PDB entry 6ZWM | electron microscopy, 3.20 A resolution | chains B and F of the 8 polymer chains in the assembly

[Chain B]
Molecule: Serine/threonine-protein kinase mTOR
From: Homo sapiens
Notes: EC 2.7.11.1
UniProtKB: P42345 (MTOR_HUMAN); residue numbers follow UniProt; this construct covers 1-2549
Amino-acid sequence (2549 residues; row label = number of the first residue in the row):
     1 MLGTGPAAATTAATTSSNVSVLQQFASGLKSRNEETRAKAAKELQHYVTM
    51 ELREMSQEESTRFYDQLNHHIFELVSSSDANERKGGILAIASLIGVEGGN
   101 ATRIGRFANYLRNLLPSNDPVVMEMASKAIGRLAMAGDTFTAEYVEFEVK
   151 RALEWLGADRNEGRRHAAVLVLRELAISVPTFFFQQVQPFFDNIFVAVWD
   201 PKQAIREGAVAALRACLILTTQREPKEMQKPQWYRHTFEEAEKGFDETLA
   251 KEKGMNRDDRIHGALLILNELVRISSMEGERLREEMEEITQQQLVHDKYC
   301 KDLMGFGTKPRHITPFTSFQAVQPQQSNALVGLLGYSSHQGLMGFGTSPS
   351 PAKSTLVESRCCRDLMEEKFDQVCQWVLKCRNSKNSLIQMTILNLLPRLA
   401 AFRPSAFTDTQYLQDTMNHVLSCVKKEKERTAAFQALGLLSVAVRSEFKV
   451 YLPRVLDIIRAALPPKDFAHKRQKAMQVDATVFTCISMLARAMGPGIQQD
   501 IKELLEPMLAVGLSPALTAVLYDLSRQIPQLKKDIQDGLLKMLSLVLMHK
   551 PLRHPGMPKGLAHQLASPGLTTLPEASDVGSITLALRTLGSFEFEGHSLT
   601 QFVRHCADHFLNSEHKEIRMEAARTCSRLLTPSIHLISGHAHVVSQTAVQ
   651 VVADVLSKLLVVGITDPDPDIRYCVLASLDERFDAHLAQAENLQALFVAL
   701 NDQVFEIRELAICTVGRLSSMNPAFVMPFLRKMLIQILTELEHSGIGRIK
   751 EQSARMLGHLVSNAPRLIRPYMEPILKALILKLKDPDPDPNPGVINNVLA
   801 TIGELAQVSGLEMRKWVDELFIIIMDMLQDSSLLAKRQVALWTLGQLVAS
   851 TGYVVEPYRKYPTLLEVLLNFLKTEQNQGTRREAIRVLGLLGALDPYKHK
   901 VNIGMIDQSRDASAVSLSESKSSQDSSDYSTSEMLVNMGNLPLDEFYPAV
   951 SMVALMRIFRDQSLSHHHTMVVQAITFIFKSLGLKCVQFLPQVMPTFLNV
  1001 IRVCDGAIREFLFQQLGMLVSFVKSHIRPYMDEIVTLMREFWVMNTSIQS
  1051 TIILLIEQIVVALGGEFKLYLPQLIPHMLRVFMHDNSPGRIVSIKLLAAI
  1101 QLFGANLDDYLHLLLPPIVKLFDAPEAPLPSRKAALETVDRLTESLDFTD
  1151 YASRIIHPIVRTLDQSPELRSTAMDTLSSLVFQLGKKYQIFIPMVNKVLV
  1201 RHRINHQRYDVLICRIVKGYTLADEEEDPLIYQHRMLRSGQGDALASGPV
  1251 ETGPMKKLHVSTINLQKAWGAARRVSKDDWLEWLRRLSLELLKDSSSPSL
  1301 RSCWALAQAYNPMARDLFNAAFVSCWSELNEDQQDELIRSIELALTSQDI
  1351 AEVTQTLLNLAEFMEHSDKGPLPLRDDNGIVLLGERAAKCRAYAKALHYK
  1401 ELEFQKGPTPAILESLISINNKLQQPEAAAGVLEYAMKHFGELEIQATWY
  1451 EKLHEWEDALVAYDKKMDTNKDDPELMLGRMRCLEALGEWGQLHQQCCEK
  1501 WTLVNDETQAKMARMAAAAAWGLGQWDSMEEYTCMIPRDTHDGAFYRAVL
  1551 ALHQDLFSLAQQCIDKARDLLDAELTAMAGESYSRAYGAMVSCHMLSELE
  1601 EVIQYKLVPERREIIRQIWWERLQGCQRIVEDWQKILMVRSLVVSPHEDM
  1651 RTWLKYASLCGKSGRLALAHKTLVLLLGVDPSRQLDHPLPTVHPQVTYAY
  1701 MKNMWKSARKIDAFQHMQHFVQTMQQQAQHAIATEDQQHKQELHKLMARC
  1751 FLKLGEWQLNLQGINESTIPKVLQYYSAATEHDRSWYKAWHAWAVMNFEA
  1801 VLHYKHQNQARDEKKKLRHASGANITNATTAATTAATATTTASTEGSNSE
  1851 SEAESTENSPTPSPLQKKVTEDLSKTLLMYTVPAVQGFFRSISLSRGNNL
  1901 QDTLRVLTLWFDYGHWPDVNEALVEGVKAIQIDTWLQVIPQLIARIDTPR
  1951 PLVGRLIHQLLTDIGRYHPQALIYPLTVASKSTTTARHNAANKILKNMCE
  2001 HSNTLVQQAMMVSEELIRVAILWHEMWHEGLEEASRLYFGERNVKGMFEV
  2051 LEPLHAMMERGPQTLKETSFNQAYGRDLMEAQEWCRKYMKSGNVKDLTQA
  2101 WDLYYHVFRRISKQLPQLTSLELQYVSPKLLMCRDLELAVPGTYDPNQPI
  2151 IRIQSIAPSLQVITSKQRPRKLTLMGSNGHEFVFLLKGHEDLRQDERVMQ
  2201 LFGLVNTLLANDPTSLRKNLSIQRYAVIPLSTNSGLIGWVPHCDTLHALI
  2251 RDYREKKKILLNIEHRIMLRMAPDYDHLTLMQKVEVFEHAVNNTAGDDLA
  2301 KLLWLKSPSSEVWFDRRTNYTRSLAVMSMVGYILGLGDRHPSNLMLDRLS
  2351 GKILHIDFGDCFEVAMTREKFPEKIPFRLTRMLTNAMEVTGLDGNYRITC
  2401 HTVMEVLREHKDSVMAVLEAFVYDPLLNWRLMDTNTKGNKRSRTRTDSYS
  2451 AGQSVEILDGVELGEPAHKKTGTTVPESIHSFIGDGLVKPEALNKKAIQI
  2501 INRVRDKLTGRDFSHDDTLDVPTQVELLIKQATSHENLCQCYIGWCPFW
Disordered / not traced: 1-16, 31-36, 54-59, 75-81, 157-161, 224-232, 247-257, 290-355, 381-385, 405-409, 467-477, 492-496, 550-577, 596-598, 634-643, 787-790, 904-926, 1239-1262, 1811-1872, 2434-2491
Ligand contacts:
  - ATP-gamma-S (AGS; phosphothiophosphoric acid-adenylate ester): I2163, S2165, K2166, Q2167, P2169, L2185, K2187, E2190, Y2225, I2237, G2238, W2239, V2240, T2245, S2342, N2343, M2345, I2356, D2357
  - inositol hexakisphosphate (IHP): R1628, K1655, S1658, K1662, Y1698, K1702, R1749, K1753, W1786
Swiss-Prot annotation at these positions:
  - region: V2162 to R2168 (G-loop), K2258 to G2296 (Interaction with MLST8), G2335 to N2343 (Catalytic loop), H2355 to T2380 (Activation loop)
  - binding site (1D-myo-inositol hexakisphosphate): K1662, K1702, R1749
  - binding site (ATP): S2165, Q2167, L2185, K2187, E2190, Y2225, G2238, W2239, V2240, T2245, M2345, I2356
  - binding site (Mg(2+)): N2343, D2357
  - modified residue: M1 (N-acetylmethionine), S567 (Phosphoserine), T1162 (Phosphothreonine), K1218 (N6-acetyllysine), S1261 (Phosphoserine), S2159 (Phosphoserine), T2164 (Phosphothreonine), T2173 (Phosphothreonine), T2446 (Phosphothreonine), S2448 (Phosphoserine), S2478 (Phosphoserine), S2481 (Phosphoserine)
  - cross-link: K2066 (Glycyl lysine isopeptide (Lys-Gly) (interchain with G-Cter in ubiquitin))
  - natural variant: A8 (A8S: In a lung large cell carcinoma sample), M135 (M135T: In a metastatic melanoma sample), R624 (R624H: In FCORD2; uncertain significance), D1376 (D1376E: Found in a patient with focal epilepsy; uncertain significance), Y1450 (Y1450D: In FCORD2), W1456 (W1456G: In FCORD2), A1459 (A1459D: In FCORD2; A1459S: In FCORD2; uncertain significance), L1460 (L1460P: In FCORD2), C1483 (C1483R: In FCORD2), W1490 (W1490R: In SKS), M1595 (M1595I: In SKS), R1709 (R1709H: In FCORD2; uncertain significance), 13 further natural variant entries in UniProt
  - mutagenesis: K2066 (K2066R: Complete loss ubiquitination by the SCF(FBXO22) complex), S2159 (S2159A: Reduces mTORC1-associated S-2481 autophosphorylation; when associated with A-2164. Reduced activity of the mTORC1 complex; S2159D: Mimics phosphorylation ...), T2164 (T2164A: Reduces mTORC1-associated S-2481 autophosphorylation; when associated with A-2159; T2164E: Stronger phosphorylation of RPS6KB1; when associated with D-2159), T2173 (T2173A: Increased mTOR kinase activity), H2340 (H2340A: Barely detectable kinase activity), D2357 (D2357E: Kinase-dead mutant, loss of interaction with TM4SF5 and loss of lysosome membrane localization; when associated with I-2364), V2364 (V2364I: Kinase-dead mutant, loss of interaction with TM4SF5 and loss of lysosome membrane localization; when associated with E-2357)
What the authors report for this chain:
  - binding site for inositol hexakisphosphate: R1628, K1655, K1662, K1753

[Chain F]
Molecule: Rapamycin-insensitive companion of mTOR
From: Homo sapiens
UniProtKB: Q6R327 (RICTR_HUMAN); numbering as in UniProt (aligned over 1-1708)
Amino-acid sequence (1708 residues; row label = number of the first residue in the row):
     1 MAAIGRGRSLKNLRVRGRNDSGEENVPLDLTREPSDNLREILQNVARLQG
    51 VSNMRKLGHLNNFTKLLCDIGHSEEKLGFHYEDIIICLRLALLNEAKEVR
   101 AAGLRALRYLIQDSSILQKVLKLKVDYLIARCIDIQQSNEVERTQALRLV
   151 RKMITVNASLFPSSVTNSLIAVGNDGLQERDRMVRACIAIICELALQNPE
   201 VVALRGGLNTILKNVIDCQLSRINEALITTILHLLNHPKTRQYVRADVEL
   251 ERILAPYTDFHYRHSPDTAEGQLKEDREARFLASKMGIIATFRSWAGIIN
   301 LCKPGNSGIQSLIGVLCIPNMEIRRGLLEVLYDIFRLPLPVVTEEFIEAL
   351 LSVDPGRFQDSWRLSDGFVAAEAKTILPHRARSRPDLMDNYLALILSAFI
   401 RNGLLEGLVEVITNSDDHISVRATILLGELLHMANTILPHSHSHHLHCLP
   451 TLMNMAASFDIPKEKRLRASAALNCLKRFHEMKKRGPKPYSLHLDHIIQK
   501 AIATHQKRDQYLRVQKDIFILKDTEEALLINLRDSQVLQHKENLEWNWNL
   551 IGTILKWPNVNLRNYKDEQLHRFVRRLLYFYKPSSKLYANLDLDFAKAKQ
   601 LTVVGCQFTEFLLESEEDGQGYLEDLVKDIVQWLNASSGMKPERSLQNNG
   651 LLTTLSQHYFLFIGTLSCHPHGVKMLEKCSVFQCLLNLCSLKNQDHLLKL
   701 TVSSLDYSRDGLARVILSKILTAATDACRLYATKHLRVLLRANVEFFNNW
   751 GIELLVTQLHDKNKTISSEALDILDEACEDKANLHALIQMKPALSHLGDK
   801 GLLLLLRFLSIPKGFSYLNERGYVAKQLEKWHREYNSKYVDLIEEQLNEA
   851 LTTYRKPVDGDNYVRRSNQRLQRPHVYLPIHLYGQLVHHKTGCHLLEVQN
   901 IITELCRNVRTPDLDKWEEIKKLKASLWALGNIGSSNWGLNLLQEENVIP
   951 DILKLAKQCEVLSIRGTCVYVLGLIAKTKQGCDILKCHNWDAVRHSRKHL
  1001 WPVVPDDVEQLCNELSSIPSTLSLNSESTSSRHNSESESVPSSMFILEDD
  1051 RFGSSSTSTFFLDINEDTEPTFYDRSGPIKDKNSFPFFASSKLVKNRILN
  1101 SLTLPNKKHRSSSDPKGGKLSSESKTSNRRIRTLTEPSVDFNHSDDFTPI
  1151 STVQKTLQLETSFMGNKHIEDTGSTPSIGENDLKFTKNFGTENHRENTSR
  1201 ERLVVESSTSSHMKIRSQSFNTDTTTSGISSMSSSPSRETVGVDATTMDT
  1251 DCGSMSTVVSTKTIKTSHYLTPQSNHLSLSKSNSVSLVPPGSSHTLPRRA
  1301 QSLKAPSIATIKSLADCNFSYTSSRDAFGYATLKRLQQQRMHPSLSHSEA
  1351 LASPAKDVLFTDTITMKANSFESRLTPSRFMKALSYASLDKEDLLSPINQ
  1401 NTLQRSSSVRSMVSSATYGGSDDYIGLALPVDINDIFQVKDIPYFQTKNI
  1451 PPHDDRGARAFAHDAGGLPSGTGGLVKNSFHLLRQQMSLTEIMNSIHSDA
  1501 SLFLESTEDTGLQEHTDDNCLYCVCIEILGFQPSNQLSAICSHSDFQDIP
  1551 YSDWCEQTIHNPLEVVPSKFSGISGCSDGVSQEGSASSTKSTELLLGVKT
  1601 IPDDTPMCRILLRKEVLRLVINLSSSVSTKCHETGLLTIKEKYPQTFDDI
  1651 CLYSEVSHLLSHCTFRLPCRRFIQELFQDVQFLQMHEEAEAVLATPPKQP
  1701 IVDTSAES
Disordered / not traced: 1-24, 511-519, 858-871, 1006-1422, 1449-1478, 1495-1509, 1539-1606, 1695-1708
Ion coordination: Zn2+: H1515, C1520, C1523, C1651
Ligand contacts:
  - acetyl group (ACE): R293, W295, Y391, L847, L851, Y970
  - ATP-gamma-S (AGS; phosphothiophosphoric acid-adenylate ester): K541, N543, W546, R572, R575, R576, Y579, L587
Swiss-Prot annotation at these positions:
  - binding site (ATP): N543, R572, R576
  - binding site (Zn(2+)): H1515, C1520, C1523, C1651
  - modified residue: S21 (Phosphoserine), S35 (Phosphoserine), S265 (Phosphoserine), K1092 (N6-acetyllysine), K1095 (N6-acetyllysine), T1103 (Phosphothreonine), K1116 (N6-acetyllysine), K1119 (N6-acetyllysine), K1125 (N6-acetyllysine), T1135 (Phosphothreonine), S1138 (Phosphoserine), S1162 (Phosphoserine), S1219 (Phosphoserine), S1235 (Phosphoserine), T1271 (Phosphothreonine), S1274 (Phosphoserine), S1278 (Phosphoserine), S1282 (Phosphoserine), S1284 (Phosphoserine), T1295 (Phosphothreonine) and 16 more in UniProt
  - cross-link: K274 (Glycyl lysine isopeptide (Lys-Gly) (interchain with G-Cter in ubiquitin))
  - mutagenesis: K274 (K274G: Abolishes deubiquitination by USP9X and increases interaction with MTOR. No effect on interaction with SIN1), K1080 to K1082 (In M1; does not affect acetylation), K1092 to K1095 (In M2; decreased acetylation and activity of the mTORC2 complex), K1107 to K1108 (In M3; does not affect acetylation), K1116 to K1125 (In M4; decreased acetylation and activity of the mTORC2 complex), T1135 (T1135A: Impaired phosphorylation by RPS6KB1, leading to increased activity of the mTORC2 complex), S1235 (S1235A: Impaired phosphorylation by GSK3B in response to stress, leading to increased mTORC2 activity; S1235D: Mimics phosphorylation; decreased activity of mTORC2), T1695 (T1695G: Reduced GSK3-mediated phosphorylation, reduced interaction with FBXW7, reduced FBXW7-mediated ubiquitination and increased stability)
What the authors report for this chain:
  - binding site for ATP-gamma-S: K541, N543, R572, R575, R576
  - mutagenesis - R572E/R575E/R576E: abolished binding to ATP-gamma-S

[How chain B and chain F interact]
Contacting residue pairs (102; chain B residue first):
  R1028(B) - E464(F)  salt bridge
  D1032(B) - K463(F)  salt bridge
  K1068(B) - L467(F)
  L1069(B) - K463(F)
  L1069(B) - E464(F)
  L1069(B) - L467(F)  hydrophobic
  D1108(B) - R478(F)  salt bridge
  D1109(B) - S470(F)  hydrogen bond
  D1109(B) - N474(F)  hydrogen bond
  Y1110(B) - R466(F)
  Y1110(B) - L467(F)
  D1150(B) - K477(F)  salt bridge
  N1196(B) - I520(F)
  Q1207(B) - D534(F)
  Q1207(B) - L550(F)
  D1210(B) - T553(F)
  D1210(B) - W557(F)
  V1211(B) - N549(F)
  V1211(B) - L550(F)  hydrophobic
  V1211(B) - T553(F)
  C1214(B) - T553(F)
  C1214(B) - K556(F)
  C1214(B) - W557(F)  hydrophobic
  R1215(B) - N549(F)
  K1218(B) - K556(F)
  K1218(B) - P558(F)
  Y1220(B) - Q600(F)
  Y1220(B) - V603(F)
  T1221(B) - D495(F)  hydrogen bond
  L1222(B) - K488(F)
  L1222(B) - D495(F)  hydrogen bond (backbone-side chain)
  L1222(B) - I498(F)  hydrophobic
  A1223(B) - K488(F)
  A1223(B) - P489(F)
  E1226(B) - R485(F)  hydrogen bond (backbone-side chain)
  D1228(B) - R478(F)
  L1230(B) - I347(F)  hydrophobic
  L1230(B) - R478(F)
  I1231(B) - I347(F)
  I1231(B) - L351(F)  hydrophobic
  H1234(B) - E345(F)  salt bridge
  H1234(B) - I347(F)
  H1234(B) - E348(F)
  R1238(B) - E345(F)  salt bridge
  R1238(B) - E348(F)  salt bridge
  F2039(B) - V1627(F)  hydrophobic
  R2042(B) - Q1485(F)
  L2065(B) - G314(F)
  L2065(B) - I318(F)  hydrophobic
  S2069(B) - T258(F)
  S2069(B) - D259(F)
  N2071(B) - V248(F)
  Q2072(B) - E251(F)
  Q2072(B) - R252(F)
  Q2072(B) - L254(F)
  Q2072(B) - T258(F)  hydrogen bond
  Q2072(B) - S311(F)  hydrogen bond
  A2073(B) - R252(F)
  R2076(B) - G206(F)
  R2076(B) - N209(F)
  R2076(B) - V248(F)
  R2076(B) - E249(F)
  D2077(B) - N209(F)
  M2079(B) - R245(F)
  E2083(B) - Q1446(F)
  K2087(B) - Q1446(F)  hydrogen bond
  V2094(B) - I1621(F)  hydrophobic
  K2095(B) - L1659(F)
  K2095(B) - C1663(F)
  T2098(B) - I1621(F)
  T2098(B) - S1625(F)
  Q2099(B) - R205(F)
  Q2099(B) - H1662(F)  hydrogen bond (side chain-backbone)
  Q2099(B) - T1664(F)  hydrogen bond
  D2102(B) - S1624(F)
  D2102(B) - S1625(F)
  D2102(B) - S1626(F)  hydrogen bond
  D2102(B) - T1664(F)
  D2102(B) - R1666(F)  salt bridge
  Y2105(B) - S1626(F)
  Y2105(B) - V1627(F)
  H2106(B) - P266(F)
  H2106(B) - R1666(F)  hydrogen bond
  R2109(B) - P266(F)
  R2110(B) - R252(F)
  R2110(B) - Y262(F)
  R2110(B) - R263(F)  hydrogen bond (side chain-backbone)
  R2110(B) - H264(F)  hydrogen bond (side chain-backbone)
  R2110(B) - P266(F)
  K2113(B) - R263(F)
  K2113(B) - P266(F)  hydrogen bond (side chain-backbone)
  Q2114(B) - H261(F)
  Q2114(B) - R263(F)
  Q2117(B) - H261(F)
  Q2117(B) - R263(F)
  E2122(B) - P319(F)
  Q2124(B) - C317(F)
  Q2124(B) - P319(F)
  Y2125(B) - T258(F)  hydrogen bond (side chain-backbone)
  Y2125(B) - D259(F)
  Y2125(B) - F260(F)
  Y2125(B) - I318(F)  hydrophobic
Also at the interface, not in a pair above, chain B (64 interface residues in all): K1187, V1200, G1219, E1227, R1235, P2062, T2068, G2075, E2080, W2084, W2101, L2118
Also at the interface, not in a pair above, chain F (76 interface residues in all): L204, D247, S265, N306, G308, V315, L350, A471, E481, L492, Q499, L521, N547, G552, H1481

[Overview]
64 residues of chain B and 76 residues of chain F are in contact; the contacts include 16 hydrogen bonds and 8
salt bridges. Polar contacts include R1028(B)-E464(F), D1032(B)-K463(F) and D1108(B)-R478(F). The paper
reports a binding site for ATP-gamma-S at K541(F), N543(F) and R572(F) among others; R572E/R575E/R576E of
chain F abolish binding to ATP-gamma-S.
Chain B is Serine/threonine-protein kinase mTOR and chain F is Rapamycin-insensitive companion of mTOR, both
from Homo sapiens; the structure, cryo-EM structure of human mTOR complex 2, overall refinement, was
determined by electron microscopy, deposited together with 6ZWO.
